PDB entry 7IAH | X-ray diffraction, 2.19 A resolution | chains A and B

== Chain A ==
Molecule: Serine protease subunit NS2B
Source organism: Zika virus
UniProt: Q32ZE1 (POLG_ZIKV); residues 46-89 here correspond to UniProt positions 1414-1457 (UniProt number = residue number + 1368)
Chain sequence (46 residues; numbered 44 to 89; the number before each row is that of its first residue):
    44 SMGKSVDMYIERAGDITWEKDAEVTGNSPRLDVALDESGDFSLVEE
Unresolved in the structure: 44-49, 89
Construct notes: expression tag (44-45)
Small-molecule neighbours: A1B84 ((2S)-[(2,3-dihydro-1H-isoindol-5-yl)amino](isoquinolin-4-yl)acetonitrile): Ser81, Gly82, Asp83

== Chain B ==
Molecule: Serine protease NS3
Source organism: Zika virus
Notes: EC 3.4.21.91, 3.6.1.15, 3.6.4.13
UniProt: Q32ZE1 (POLG_ZIKV); residues 11-177 here correspond to UniProt positions 1509-1675 (UniProt number = residue number + 1498)
Chain sequence (168 residues; each row starts with the number of its first residue):
    10 MKEVKKGETTDGVYRVMTRRLLGSTQVGVGVMQEGVFHTMWHVTKGAALR
    60 SGEGRLDPYWGDVKQDLVSYCGPWKLDAAWDGLSEVQLLAVPPGERAKNI
   110 QTLPGIFKTKDGDIGAVALDYPAGTSGSPILDKCGRVIGLYGNGVVIKNG
   160 SYVSAITQGKREEETPVE
Unresolved in the structure: 10-15, 172-177
Construct notes: initiating methionine (10); conflict Lys107 (Arg1605 in Q32ZE1)
Small-molecule neighbours: A1B84 ((2S)-[(2,3-dihydro-1H-isoindol-5-yl)amino](isoquinolin-4-yl)acetonitrile): His51, Asp75, Asp129, Tyr130, Pro131, Ala132, Ser135, Tyr150, Gly151, Asn152, Tyr161
UniProt features mapped onto this chain:
  - active site (Charge relay system): His51, Asp75, Ser135

== How chain A and chain B interact ==
Contacting residue pairs - 93 pairs, chain A then chain B:
  Asp50(A) - Arg59(B)  salt bridge
  Met51(A) - Met26(B)
  Met51(A) - Val52(B)
  Met51(A) - Thr53(B)
  Met51(A) - Leu58(B)
  Met51(A) - Arg59(B)  hydrogen bond (backbone-backbone)
  Tyr52(A) - Arg24(B)
  Tyr52(A) - Val25(B)
  Tyr52(A) - Met26(B)  hydrogen bond (backbone-backbone)
  Tyr52(A) - Arg28(B)  hydrogen bond
  Tyr52(A) - Ser33(B)  hydrogen bond
  Tyr52(A) - Arg59(B)
  Ile53(A) - Tyr23(B)  hydrophobic
  Ile53(A) - Arg24(B)
  Ile53(A) - Met41(B)  hydrophobic
  Ile53(A) - Phe46(B)  hydrophobic
  Ile53(A) - Leu58(B)  hydrophobic
  Ile53(A) - Arg59(B)  hydrogen bond (backbone-backbone)
  Ile53(A) - Leu65(B)  hydrophobic
  Glu54(A) - Tyr23(B)
  Glu54(A) - Arg24(B)  hydrogen bond (backbone-backbone)
  Arg55(A) - Glu17(B)
  Arg55(A) - Asp20(B)  hydrogen bond (side chain-backbone)
  Arg55(A) - Val22(B)
  Arg55(A) - Tyr23(B)
  Ala56(A) - Val22(B)  hydrogen bond (backbone-backbone)
  Ala56(A) - Arg24(B)
  Ala56(A) - Val100(B)  hydrophobic
  Ala56(A) - Ala106(B)
  Gly57(A) - Gly21(B)
  Gly57(A) - Val22(B)  hydrogen bond (backbone-backbone)
  Asp58(A) - Leu98(B)
  Ile59(A) - Gly21(B)
  Ile59(A) - Val22(B)
  Ile59(A) - Val40(B)  hydrophobic
  Ile59(A) - Leu98(B)  hydrophobic
  Ile59(A) - Leu140(B)  hydrophobic
  Ile59(A) - Gly144(B)
  Thr60(A) - Asn108(B)  hydrogen bond (backbone-side chain)
  Thr60(A) - Leu140(B)
  Trp61(A) - Glu94(B)
  Trp61(A) - Val95(B)
  Trp61(A) - Gln96(B)
  Trp61(A) - Gln110(B)
  Trp61(A) - Leu140(B)
  Trp61(A) - Asp141(B)
  Trp61(A) - Lys142(B)
  Glu62(A) - Gln96(B)  hydrogen bond (backbone-side chain)
  Glu62(A) - Asn108(B)
  Ala65(A) - Gln96(B)
  Ala65(A) - Asn108(B)
  Glu66(A) - Ile109(B)
  Glu66(A) - Gln110(B)  hydrogen bond (backbone-backbone)
  Val67(A) - Glu94(B)
  Val67(A) - Gln110(B)
  Thr68(A) - Ile109(B)
  Thr68(A) - Gln110(B)  hydrogen bond (backbone-backbone)
  Thr68(A) - Thr111(B)  hydrogen bond (backbone-side chain)
  Thr68(A) - Leu128(B)
  Gly69(A) - Thr111(B)
  Gly69(A) - Leu128(B)
  Asn70(A) - Leu112(B)
  Asn70(A) - Ala127(B)
  Ser71(A) - Leu112(B)  hydrogen bond (side chain-backbone)
  Ser71(A) - Pro113(B)
  Ser71(A) - Gly114(B)
  Pro72(A) - Gly114(B)
  Pro72(A) - Ile115(B)  hydrogen bond (backbone-backbone)
  Pro72(A) - Ala127(B)
  Arg73(A) - Ile115(B)
  Leu74(A) - Ile115(B)  hydrogen bond (backbone-backbone)
  Leu74(A) - Phe116(B)
  Leu74(A) - Lys117(B)  hydrogen bond (backbone-backbone)
  Leu74(A) - Ile156(B)  hydrophobic
  Asp75(A) - Lys117(B)
  Val76(A) - Phe116(B)  hydrophobic
  Val76(A) - Lys117(B)  hydrogen bond (backbone-backbone)
  Val76(A) - Thr118(B)
  Leu78(A) - Lys73(B)
  Asp79(A) - Lys73(B)
  Glu80(A) - Lys73(B)
  Ser81(A) - Val72(B)
  Gly82(A) - Val72(B)
  Gly82(A) - Lys73(B)
  Gly82(A) - Asn152(B)  hydrogen bond (backbone-side chain)
  Phe84(A) - Phe116(B)  hydrophobic
  Phe84(A) - Asn152(B)
  Phe84(A) - Gly153(B)
  Phe84(A) - Ala164(B)  hydrophobic
  Ser85(A) - Val154(B)
  Leu86(A) - Val154(B)  hydrophobic
  Leu86(A) - Val155(B)
  Leu86(A) - Ile156(B)  hydrophobic
Other interface residues (no listed pair), chain A (34 interface residues in all): Glu88
Other interface residues (no listed pair), chain B (58 interface residues in all): Thr19, Thr27, Val36, Ala57, Ser60, Pro138, Val146, Lys157, Val162

== In short ==
Chain A and chain B form an interface of 34 and 58 residues respectively; the contacts include 20 hydrogen
bonds and 1 salt bridge. Among the polar pairs are Asp50(A)-Arg59(B), Tyr52(A)-Arg28(B) and Tyr52(A)-Ser33(B).
Compound A1B84 is bound between chain A and chain B.
Chain A is Serine protease subunit NS2B and chain B is Serine protease NS3, both from Zika virus; the
structure, Group deposition of ZIKV NS2B-NS3 protease in complex with inhibitors from ASAP Discovery
Consortium -- Crystal ..., was determined by X-ray diffraction.
